PDB entry 1HVU | X-ray diffraction, 4.75 A resolution (low resolution: residue-level contacts below are approximate; hydrogen-bond / salt-bridge calls are withheld) | chains C and B of the 3 polymer chains in the assembly

Chain C:
Molecule: 33 NUCLEOTIDE RNA PSEUDOKNOT (30-nt RNA)
Sequence (30 nucleotides; numbered 4 to 33; the number before each row is that of its first residue):
     4 AGAUUCCGUUUUCAGUCGGGAAAAACUGAA

Chain B:
Molecule: Protein (HIV-1 reverse transcriptase)
Organism: Human immunodeficiency virus 1
Notes: EC 2.7.7.49
UniProt: P03366 (POL_HV1B1); residues 5-427 here correspond to UniProt positions 603-1025 (UniProt number = residue number + 598)
Chain sequence (423 residues; numbered 5 to 427; the number before each row is that of its first residue):
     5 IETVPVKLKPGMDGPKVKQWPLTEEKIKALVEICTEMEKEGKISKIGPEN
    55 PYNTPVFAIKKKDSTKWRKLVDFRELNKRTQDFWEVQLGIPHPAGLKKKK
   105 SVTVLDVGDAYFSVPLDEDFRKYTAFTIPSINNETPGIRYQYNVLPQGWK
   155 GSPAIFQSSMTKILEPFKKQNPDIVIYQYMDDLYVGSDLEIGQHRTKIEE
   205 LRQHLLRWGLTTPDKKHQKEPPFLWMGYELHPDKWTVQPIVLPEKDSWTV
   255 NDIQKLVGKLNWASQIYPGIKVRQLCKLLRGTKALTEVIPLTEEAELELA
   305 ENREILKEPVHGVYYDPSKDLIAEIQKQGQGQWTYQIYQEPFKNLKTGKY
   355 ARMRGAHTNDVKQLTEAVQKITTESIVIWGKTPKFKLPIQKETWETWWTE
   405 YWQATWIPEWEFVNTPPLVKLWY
Not modelled in the structure: 212-234
UniProt features mapped onto this chain:
  - binding site (Mg(2+)): Asp-186
  - site: Trp-402 (Essential for RT p66/p51 heterodimerization)

Chain C / chain B interface:
Pairs across the interface (10):
  U8(C) / Val-417(B)
  U8(C) / Asn-418(B)
  C9(C) / Glu-415(B)
  C9(C) / Phe-416(B)
  C9(C) / Val-417(B)
  U13(C) / Lys-20(B)
  U14(C) / Lys-20(B)
  U14(C) / Val-21(B)
  U14(C) / Lys-22(B)
  U14(C) / Gln-23(B)
Also at the interface, not in a pair above, chain C (5 interface residues in all): U15

Overview:
The interface between chain C and chain B involves 5 residues on one side and 8 on the other. From UniProt:
Mg2+-binding residue Asp-186(B) on chain B.
Here chain C is 33 NUCLEOTIDE RNA PSEUDOKNOT (30-nt RNA) and chain B is Protein (HIV-1 reverse transcriptase)
(Human immunodeficiency virus 1). Entry 1HVU (Human immunodeficiency virus type 1 reverse transcriptase
complexed with a 33-base nucleotide RNA pseudoknot) was determined by X-ray diffraction.
